Entry 5L5S (X-ray diffraction, 2.60 A resolution); this record covers chains H and Z of the 28 polymer chains in the assembly.

Chain H:
Molecule: Proteasome subunit beta type-2
From: Saccharomyces cerevisiae (strain ATCC 204508 / S288c)
Notes: EC 3.4.25.1
UniProtKB: P25043 (PSB2_YEAST); residues 1-232 here correspond to UniProt positions 30-261 (UniProt number = residue number + 29)
Sequence (232 residues; numbered 1 to 232; the number before each row is that of its first residue):
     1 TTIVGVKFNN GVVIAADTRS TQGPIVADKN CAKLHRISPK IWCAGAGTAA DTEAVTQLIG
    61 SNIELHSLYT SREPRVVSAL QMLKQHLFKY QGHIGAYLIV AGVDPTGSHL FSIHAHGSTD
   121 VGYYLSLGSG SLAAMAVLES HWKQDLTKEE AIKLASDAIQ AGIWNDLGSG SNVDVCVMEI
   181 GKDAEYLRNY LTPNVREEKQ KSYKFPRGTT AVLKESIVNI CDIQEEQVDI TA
Unresolved in the structure: 227-232
UniProt features mapped onto this chain:
  - active site: Thr-1 (Nucleophile)

Chain Z:
Molecule: Proteasome subunit beta type-6, Proteasome subunit beta type-1
From: Saccharomyces cerevisiae (strain ATCC 204508 / S288c)
Notes: EC 3.4.25.1
UniProtKB: chimeric construct of P23724, P20618: residues 1-96 from P23724 (PSB6_YEAST) positions 20-115 (UniProt number = residue number + 19); residues 97-111 from P20618 positions 124-138 (UniProt number = residue number + 27); residues 112-117 from P23724 (PSB6_YEAST) positions 131-136 (UniProt number = residue number + 19); residues 118-133 from P20618 positions 145-160 (UniProt number = residue number + 27); residues 134-222 from P23724 (PSB6_YEAST) positions 153-241 (UniProt number = residue number + 19)
Sequence (222 residues; each row starts with the number of its first residue):
     1 QFNPYGDNGG TILGIAGEDF AVLAGDTRNI TDYSINSRYE PKVFDCGDNI VMSANGFAAD
    61 GDALVKRFKN SVKWYHFDHN DKKLSINSAA RNIQHLLYSR RFFPYYVYNI IAGLDEDGKG
   121 AVYSFDPVGS YQREQCRAGG AAASLIMPFL DNQVNFKNQY EPGTNGKVKK PLKYLSVEEV
   181 IKLVRDSFTS ATERHIQVGD GLEILIVTKD GVRKEFYELK RD
Bound ions: Mg2+: Thr-192, Val-198
Small-molecule neighbours: PR-924 (39V; N-[(3-methyl-1H-inden-2-yl)carbonyl]-D-alanyl-N-[(2S,4R)-5-hydroxy-4-methyl-3-oxo-1-phenylpentan-2-yl]-L-tryptophanamide): Tyr-108, Ser-124, Phe-125, Asp-126, Ser-130, Arg-137
UniProt features mapped onto this chain:
  - modified residue: Tyr-123 (Phosphotyrosine)

Chain H / chain Z interface:
Pairs across the interface (58; chain H residue first):
  Arg-19(H) / Ile-196(Z)
  Arg-19(H) / Asp-222(Z)  salt bridge
  Pro-24(H) / Arg-194(Z)
  Pro-24(H) / His-195(Z)
  Pro-24(H) / Ile-196(Z)  hydrogen bond (backbone-backbone)
  Ile-25(H) / Arg-194(Z)
  Ile-25(H) / His-195(Z)
  Val-26(H) / Glu-193(Z)
  Val-26(H) / Arg-194(Z)  hydrogen bond (backbone-side chain)
  Val-26(H) / Ile-196(Z)  hydrophobic
  Ala-27(H) / Arg-194(Z)  hydrogen bond (backbone-side chain)
  Lys-29(H) / Glu-193(Z)  salt bridge
  Lys-29(H) / Arg-194(Z)
  Ile-163(H) / Asp-222(Z)
  Trp-164(H) / Ile-35(Z)
  Trp-164(H) / Arg-38(Z)  hydrogen bond (backbone-side chain)
  Trp-164(H) / Arg-221(Z)
  Asn-165(H) / Tyr-33(Z)
  Asn-165(H) / Arg-38(Z)
  Asp-166(H) / Tyr-33(Z)
  Asp-166(H) / Asp-222(Z)
  Leu-167(H) / Ile-30(Z)  hydrophobic
  Leu-167(H) / Asp-32(Z)
  Leu-167(H) / Tyr-33(Z)  hydrogen bond (backbone-backbone)
  Leu-167(H) / Ile-35(Z)  hydrophobic
  Leu-167(H) / Ile-196(Z)
  Gly-168(H) / Tyr-33(Z)
  Ser-169(H) / Asp-222(Z)
  Gly-170(H) / Asp-222(Z)
  Ser-171(H) / Asp-222(Z)  hydrogen bond (backbone-side chain)
  Asn-194(H) / Lys-220(Z)  hydrogen bond (backbone-side chain)
  Asn-194(H) / Asp-222(Z)
  Arg-196(H) / Thr-189(Z)
  Arg-196(H) / Ser-190(Z)
  Arg-196(H) / Glu-193(Z)
  Glu-197(H) / Arg-185(Z)  salt bridge
  Lys-199(H) / Asp-186(Z)
  Gln-200(H) / Lys-182(Z)
  Gln-200(H) / Arg-185(Z)  hydrogen bond
  Gln-200(H) / Asp-186(Z)  hydrogen bond (backbone-side chain)
  Lys-201(H) / Glu-179(Z)
  Lys-201(H) / Asp-186(Z)  hydrogen bond (backbone-side chain)
  Tyr-203(H) / Phe-149(Z)  hydrophobic
  Tyr-203(H) / Gln-153(Z)
  Tyr-203(H) / Leu-183(Z)
  Tyr-203(H) / Asp-186(Z)  hydrogen bond
  Phe-205(H) / Asn-152(Z)
  Phe-205(H) / Gln-153(Z)
  Phe-205(H) / Gln-159(Z)
  Pro-206(H) / Pro-162(Z)  hydrophobic
  Arg-207(H) / Pro-162(Z)
  Gly-208(H) / Pro-162(Z)
  Thr-209(H) / Asn-158(Z)
  Thr-209(H) / Gln-159(Z)
  Thr-209(H) / Tyr-160(Z)  hydrogen bond (backbone-backbone)
  Ala-211(H) / Tyr-160(Z)  hydrophobic
  Ala-211(H) / Gly-166(Z)
  Val-212(H) / Asn-165(Z)
Also at the interface, not in a pair above, chain H (34 interface residues in all): Thr-21, Gly-23, Asp-28, Val-195, Thr-210
Also at the interface, not in a pair above, chain Z (33 interface residues in all): Arg-28, Ser-34, Leu-145, Glu-161, Glu-218

Summary:
34 residues of chain H and 33 residues of chain Z are in contact, with 12 hydrogen bonds and 3 salt bridges.
Polar contacts include Arg-19(H)/Asp-222(Z), Lys-29(H)/Glu-193(Z) and Glu-197(H)/Arg-185(Z). Ligands of chain
Z: PR-924. Curated annotation (UniProt) lists active-site residue Thr-1(H) on chain H.
Chain H is Proteasome subunit beta type-2 and chain Z is Proteasome subunit beta type-6, Proteasome subunit
beta type-1, both from Saccharomyces cerevisiae (strain ATCC 204508 / S288c); the structure, Yeast 20S
proteasome with human beta5i (1-138; V31M) and human beta6 (97-111; 118-133) in complex with ..., was
determined by X-ray diffraction, deposited together with 5L52, 5L54, 5L55, 5L5A, 5L5B, 5L5D and 30 further
entries.
